Entry 7DPI (X-ray diffraction, 3.60 A resolution); this record covers chains C and B of the 4 polymer chains in the assembly.

Chain C:
Name: Phenylalanine--tRNA ligase
Organism: Plasmodium falciparum
Notes: EC 6.1.1.20; fragment: alpha chain
Reference sequence: Q8I246 (Q8I246_PLAF7); numbering as in UniProt (aligned over 268-575)
Chain sequence (308 residues; each row starts with the number of its first residue):
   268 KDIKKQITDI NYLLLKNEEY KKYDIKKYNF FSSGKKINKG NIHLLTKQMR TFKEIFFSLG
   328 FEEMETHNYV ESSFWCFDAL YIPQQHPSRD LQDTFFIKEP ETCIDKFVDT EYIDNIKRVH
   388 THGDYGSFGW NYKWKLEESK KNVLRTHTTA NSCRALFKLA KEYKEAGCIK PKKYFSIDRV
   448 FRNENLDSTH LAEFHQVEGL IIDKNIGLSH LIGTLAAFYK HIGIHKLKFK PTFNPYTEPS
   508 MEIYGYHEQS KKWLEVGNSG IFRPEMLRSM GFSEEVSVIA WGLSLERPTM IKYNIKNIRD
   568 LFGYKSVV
Unresolved in the structure: 268-277, 293-296, 574-575
Residues lining bound ligands: B79 ((8R,9S,10S)-10-[(dimethylamino)methyl]-N-(4-methoxyphenyl)-9-[4-(2-phenylethynyl)phenyl]-1,6-diazabicyclo[6.2.0]decane-6-carboxamide): Glu-465, Ile-489, Tyr-503, Thr-504, Glu-522, Val-523, Gly-524, Asn-525, Ser-526, Gly-527, Ala-547, Trp-548, Gly-549, Leu-550, Ser-551, Arg-554, Pro-555, Ile-558

Chain B:
Name: Phenylalanyl-tRNA synthetase beta subunit
Organism: Plasmodium falciparum
Notes: EC 6.1.1.20
Reference sequence: W7JTS1 (W7JTS1_PLAFO); numbering as in UniProt (aligned over 1-623)
Chain sequence (623 residues; each row starts with the number of its first residue):
     1 MPTISVYEDD LFEKLGEEII EEKLLDVCFD FGLEVDDIEY KNDKKIYKIE VPANRYDLIC
    61 VEGLCRALKN FMCKFDDIKY DISMNNYDIC IKGNQYIKVD GSVDDRRGYV VCCVLKNMNI
   121 NDSVYNNIIE IQEKLHHNLG KKRSVLAIGI HDYDKIKFPL KYKFEKKEKI NFIPLNEKTN
   181 LNGMNLIDFY SKNLNLKPYL KIIKDFDKYP IIVDSNEQIL SLPPIINCDH TKISLNTKNV
   241 FIECTAIDRN KAQIALNILC SMLSEYCVPK YSIQSFVVIY ENQDFSDDQN LKKKETQFLY
   301 PIFENKSLTC NIDYVRKLSG ISHITVHEVN NLLKRMMLSC DIMDNNTFKV TIPFYRSDIM
   361 HCCDIIEDIA IAYGYGNIKY EPPQICKKHS LNNCSELFRN VLVECGYTEV MTNALLSRDE
   421 NYNCMLRTHK SYDDPNINLD EYNPLAAPIQ IKNSKTSEYE IIRTSLIVNL LKFVSANKHR
   481 ELPLRFFEIG DVSYATYNQT DTNAVNKKYL SIIFSDKFTA GLEELHGVLE AILKEYQLFS
   541 DYKIEEKKKE NISIRSDMYY KLIPKEDPSF LNERIVDIVL FPHNLKFGVL GIIHPKVLEN
   601 FSLDIPVSAI EINVETLLNV LMM
Unresolved in the structure: 1-3, 80-104, 145-149, 158-168, 204-219, 292-301, 383-385, 552-556, 581-582, 617-623
Bound ions: Mg2+: Asp-364, Glu-367 (shared with 1 residue of chain A)

Interface between chain C and chain B:
Contacting residue pairs (31; chain C residue first):
  Gly-307(C) / Val-403(B)
  Asn-308(C) / Val-403(B)
  Asn-308(C) / Thr-408(B)
  Asn-308(C) / Glu-409(B)  hydrogen bond (backbone-backbone)
  Ile-309(C) / Glu-409(B)
  His-310(C) / Glu-409(B)  hydrogen bond (backbone-side chain)
  His-310(C) / Met-411(B)
  Thr-313(C) / Glu-409(B)
  His-334(C) / Asn-506(B)
  Tyr-336(C) / Asp-491(B)
  Tyr-336(C) / Asn-506(B)
  Phe-362(C) / Ser-454(B)
  Phe-363(C) / Ile-451(B)
  Phe-363(C) / Lys-452(B)  hydrogen bond (backbone-backbone)
  Ile-364(C) / Ile-451(B)
  Ile-364(C) / Lys-452(B)  hydrogen bond (backbone-backbone)
  Lys-365(C) / Lys-452(B)
  Glu-366(C) / Gln-450(B)
  Pro-367(C) / Asn-503(B)
  Thr-369(C) / Asn-503(B)  hydrogen bond (backbone-side chain)
  Cys-370(C) / Asp-501(B)  hydrogen bond
  Cys-370(C) / Thr-502(B)
  Asn-409(C) / Thr-502(B)
  Leu-411(C) / Ile-451(B)  hydrophobic
  Arg-421(C) / Thr-502(B)
  Arg-446(C) / Ala-414(B)
  Asn-450(C) / Ser-454(B)  hydrogen bond
  Asn-450(C) / Lys-455(B)
  Phe-569(C) / Met-411(B)  hydrophobic
  Gly-570(C) / Met-411(B)
  Lys-572(C) / Asn-477(B)
Interface residues without a listed pair, chain C (34 interface residues in all): Asn-305, Met-316, Arg-317, Glu-329, Glu-330, Asn-335, Val-337, Ile-371, Asp-445, Glu-451, Tyr-571
Interface residues without a listed pair, chain B (28 interface residues in all): His-389, Arg-399, Asn-400, Gly-406, Tyr-407, Val-410, Thr-412, Asn-413, Tyr-459, Ala-476, Glu-481, Ala-504

Overview:
Chain C and chain B form an interface of 34 and 28 residues respectively; the contacts include 7 hydrogen
bonds. Among the polar pairs are His-310(C)/Glu-409(B), Thr-369(C)/Asn-503(B) and Cys-370(C)/Asp-501(B). Chain
C binds compound B79. The Mg2+ site is built by Asp-364(B) and Glu-367(B).
Chain C is Phenylalanine--tRNA ligase and chain B is Phenylalanyl-tRNA synthetase beta subunit, both from
Plasmodium falciparum; the structure, Plasmodium falciparum cytoplasmic Phenylalanyl-tRNA synthetase in
complex with BRD7929, was determined by X-ray diffraction.
